8PI4 - chain A; structure by X-ray diffraction, 1.25 A resolution.

Chain A:
Name: Insulin B chain, Insulin A chain
Source organism: Homo sapiens
UniProtKB: P01308 (INS_HUMAN); the construct has insertions or renumbered stretches relative to UniProt, so the offset changes along the chain: 1-29 = UniProt 25-53; 33-53 = UniProt 90-110
Chain sequence (53 residues; each row starts with the number of its first residue):
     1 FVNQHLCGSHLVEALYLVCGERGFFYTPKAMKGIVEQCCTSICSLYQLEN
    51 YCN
Differences from the reference sequence: linker (30-32)
Disulfide bonds: Cys7-Cys39, Cys19-Cys52, Cys38-Cys43

Overview:
Chain A is Insulin B chain, Insulin A chain (Homo sapiens); the structure, Crystal structure of human insulin
desB30 precursor with an Alanine-Methionine-Lysine C-peptide in dimer (T2) conformation, was determined by
X-ray diffraction, deposited together with 8PI5, 8PI6, 8PJC and 8PJH.
